6Y20 - chains A and C of the 4 polymer chains in the assembly; structure by X-ray diffraction, 1.85 A resolution.

Chain A:
Protein: Protein scalloped
Source organism: Drosophila melanogaster
Reference sequence: P30052 (SCAL_DROME); residues 222-440 here = UniProt positions 222-440
Amino-acid sequence (219 residues; each row starts with the number of its first residue):
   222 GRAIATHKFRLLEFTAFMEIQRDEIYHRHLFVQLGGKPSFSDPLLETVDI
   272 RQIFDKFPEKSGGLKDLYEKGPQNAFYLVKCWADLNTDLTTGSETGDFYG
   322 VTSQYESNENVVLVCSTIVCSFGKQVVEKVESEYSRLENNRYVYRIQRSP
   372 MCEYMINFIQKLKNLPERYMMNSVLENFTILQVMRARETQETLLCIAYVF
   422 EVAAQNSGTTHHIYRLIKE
Disordered / not traced: 311-316
Modified positions: K350 (N~6~-tetradecanoyl-L-lysine; MYK)
What the authors report for this chain:
  - mutagenesis - D276A (3.6 kcal/mol), Y435H (4.11 kcal/mol): decreased binding to Yki30-146
  - mutagenesis - Y435H: unchanged stability

Chain C:
Protein: Protein vestigial
Reference sequence: Q26366 (VG_DROME); numbering as in UniProt (aligned over 298-337)
Amino-acid sequence (42 residues; numbered 297 to 338; the number before each row is that of its first residue):
   297 XTASQVDEHFSRALNYNNKDSKESSSPMSNRNFPPSFWNSNX
Disordered / not traced: 313-319
Construct notes: acetylation (297); amidation (338)
Modified positions: ACE (acetyl group) at position 297; NH2 (amino group) at position 338

Interface between chain A and chain C:
Pairs across the interface (54):
  E267(A) - P330(C)
  E267(A) - S332(C)  hydrogen bond
  V269(A) - F329(C)  hydrophobic
  V269(A) - P330(C)
  Q273(A) - R327(C)  hydrogen bond (backbone-side chain)
  Q273(A) - N328(C)  hydrogen bond (side chain-backbone)
  I274(A) - F329(C)  hydrophobic
  D276(A) - S321(C)  hydrogen bond
  D276(A) - R327(C)  salt bridge
  K277(A) - S321(C)
  K277(A) - M324(C)
  K277(A) - R327(C)
  K301(A) - F333(C)  hydrogen bond (side chain-backbone)
  W303(A) - S332(C)
  W303(A) - F333(C)
  W303(A) - N335(C)
  W303(A) - S336(C)
  S342(A) - H305(C)  hydrogen bond
  F343(A) - H305(C)
  F343(A) - R308(C)
  F343(A) - A309(C)
  V347(A) - ACE_297(C)
  V347(A) - Q301(C)
  Y375(A) - ACE_297(C)
  Y375(A) - T298(C)
  Y375(A) - Q301(C)
  Y375(A) - V302(C)
  N378(A) - A299(C)
  N378(A) - V302(C)
  F379(A) - V302(C)  hydrophobic
  F379(A) - H305(C)
  F379(A) - F306(C)
  K382(A) - V302(C)
  K382(A) - D303(C)  salt bridge
  K382(A) - F306(C)
  L383(A) - F306(C)
  M391(A) - L310(C)  hydrophobic
  V395(A) - H305(C)  hydrogen bond (backbone-side chain)
  V395(A) - F306(C)  hydrophobic
  V395(A) - A309(C)  hydrophobic
  V395(A) - L310(C)  hydrophobic
  E397(A) - P323(C)
  E397(A) - M324(C)  hydrogen bond (side chain-backbone)
  N398(A) - H305(C)
  F399(A) - H305(C)
  V420(A) - F333(C)  hydrophobic
  E422(A) - W334(C)
  T431(A) - S336(C)  hydrogen bond (side chain-backbone)
  H433(A) - S332(C)  hydrogen bond (side chain-backbone)
  H433(A) - N335(C)  hydrogen bond (side chain-backbone)
  H433(A) - NH2_338(C)
  Y435(A) - P330(C)  hydrophobic
  Y435(A) - S332(C)  hydrogen bond
  Y435(A) - F333(C)  hydrogen bond (side chain-backbone)
Interface residues without a listed pair, chain A (31 interface residues in all): T268, L299, K345, L386, S394
Interface residues without a listed pair, chain C (25 interface residues in all): S322
Interface features reported in the paper:
  - residue pairs: E267(A)-S332(C) (hydrogen bond), D276(A)-R327(C) (salt bridge), S342(A)-H305(C) (hydrogen bond), V395(A)-H305(C) (hydrogen bond), Y435(A)-S332(C) (hydrogen bond)
  - interface residues, chain C: F329(C), F333(C)

In short:
The interface between chain A and chain C involves 31 residues on one side and 25 on the other; the contacts
include 13 hydrogen bonds and 2 salt bridges. Among the polar pairs are D276(A)-R327(C), K382(A)-D303(C) and
E267(A)-S332(C). The authors report hydrogen bonds between E267(A) and S332(C), S342(A) and H305(C) and
V395(A) and H305(C) among others; a salt bridge between D276(A) and R327(C). The paper reports that D276A and
Y435H of chain A reduce binding to Yki30-146; interface residues F329(C) and F333(C).
Here chain A is Protein scalloped (Drosophila melanogaster) and chain C is Protein vestigial. Entry 6Y20
(Crystal structure of Protein Scalloped (222-440) bound to Protein Vestigial (298-337)) was determined by
X-ray diffraction.
